Entry 4BY6 (X-ray diffraction, 2.80 A resolution); this record covers chains D and E of the 3 polymer chains in the assembly.

Chain D:
Molecule: General negative regulator of transcription subunit 1
Source organism: Saccharomyces cerevisiae
UniProt: N1P976 (N1P976_YEASX); residues 1541-2093 here correspond to UniProt positions 1542-2094 (UniProt number = residue number + 1)
Sequence (553 residues; each row starts with the number of its first residue):
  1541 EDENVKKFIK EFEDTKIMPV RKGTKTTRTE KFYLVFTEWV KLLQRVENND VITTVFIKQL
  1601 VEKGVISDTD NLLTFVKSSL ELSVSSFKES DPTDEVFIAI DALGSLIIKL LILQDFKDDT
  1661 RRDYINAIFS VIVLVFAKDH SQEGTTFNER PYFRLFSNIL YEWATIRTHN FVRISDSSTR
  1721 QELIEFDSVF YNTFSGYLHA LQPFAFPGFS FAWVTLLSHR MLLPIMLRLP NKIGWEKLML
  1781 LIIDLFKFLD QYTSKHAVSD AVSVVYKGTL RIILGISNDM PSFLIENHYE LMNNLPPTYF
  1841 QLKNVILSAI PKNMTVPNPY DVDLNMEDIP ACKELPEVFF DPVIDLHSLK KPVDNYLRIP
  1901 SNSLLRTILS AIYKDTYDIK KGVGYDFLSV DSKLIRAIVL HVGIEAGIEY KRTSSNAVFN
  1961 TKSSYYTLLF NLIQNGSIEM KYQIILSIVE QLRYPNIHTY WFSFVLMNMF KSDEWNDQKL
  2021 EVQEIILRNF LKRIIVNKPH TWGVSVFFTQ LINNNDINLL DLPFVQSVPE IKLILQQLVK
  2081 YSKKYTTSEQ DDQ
Disordered / not traced: 1541-1566, 1658-1659, 1799, 1954-1955, 2056-2058, 2079-2093
Bound ions: Ca2+: Asp-1915, Asp-1918, Asp-1931
What the authors report for this chain:
  - mutagenesis - R1811E, L1814E: unchanged growth
  - mutagenesis - F1751E, F1788E, R1811E/L1814E: decreased growth
  - mutagenesis - F1751E, R1811E/L1814E: unchanged binding to Pop2
  - mutagenesis - R1811E/L1814E: abolished binding to General negative regulator of transcription subunit 2 (chain E)

Chain E:
Molecule: General negative regulator of transcription subunit 2
Source organism: Saccharomyces cerevisiae
UniProt: P06100 (NOT2_YEAST); residue numbers follow UniProt; this construct covers 1-191
Sequence (191 residues; numbered 1 to 191; the number before each row is that of its first residue):
     1 MEKFGLKALV PLLKLEDKEL SSTYDHSMTL GADLSSMLYS LGIPRDSQDH RVLDTFQSPW
    61 AETSRSEVEP RFFTPESFTN IPGVLQSTVT PPCFNSIQND QQRVALFQDE TLFFLFYKHP
   121 GTVIQELTYL ELRKRNWRYH KTLKAWLTKD PMMEPIVSAD GLSERGSYVF FDPQRWEKCQ
   181 RDFLLFYNAI M
Disordered / not traced: 1-3, 14-29, 44-47
What the authors report for this chain:
  - mutagenesis - L34E/M37E, F114E/L115E: decreased growth
  - mutagenesis - L34E/M37E, F114E/L115E: decreased expression

How chain D and chain E interact:
Contacting residue pairs (72; chain D residue first):
  Ala-1704(D) / Arg-71(E)
  Arg-1707(D) / Arg-71(E)
  Thr-1708(D) / Phe-73(E)
  His-1709(D) / Phe-73(E)
  Arg-1713(D) / Thr-74(E)
  Phe-1751(D) / Trp-60(E)  hydrophobic
  Thr-1755(D) / Pro-59(E)
  Thr-1755(D) / Trp-60(E)
  Ser-1758(D) / Phe-56(E)
  Ser-1758(D) / Pro-59(E)
  Arg-1760(D) / Leu-53(E)
  Arg-1760(D) / Asp-54(E)
  Arg-1760(D) / Val-68(E)
  Arg-1760(D) / Glu-69(E)  hydrogen bond (side chain-backbone)
  Met-1761(D) / Glu-69(E)
  Met-1761(D) / Pro-70(E)
  Leu-1763(D) / Leu-53(E)  hydrophobic
  Pro-1764(D) / Leu-53(E)
  Pro-1764(D) / Asp-54(E)
  Ile-1765(D) / Arg-71(E)
  Leu-1767(D) / Leu-53(E)  hydrophobic
  Arg-1768(D) / Arg-51(E)
  Arg-1768(D) / Asp-54(E)  salt bridge
  Val-1804(D) / Trp-60(E)  hydrogen bond (backbone-side chain)
  Gly-1808(D) / Pro-59(E)
  Gly-1808(D) / Trp-60(E)
  Leu-1810(D) / Met-37(E)  hydrophobic
  Arg-1811(D) / Met-37(E)
  Arg-1811(D) / Ser-40(E)  hydrogen bond
  Arg-1811(D) / Leu-41(E)
  Arg-1811(D) / Ser-58(E)  hydrogen bond (side chain-backbone)
  Arg-1811(D) / Pro-59(E)  hydrogen bond (side chain-backbone)
  Arg-1811(D) / Ser-64(E)
  Leu-1814(D) / Leu-34(E)  hydrophobic
  Leu-1814(D) / Met-37(E)  hydrophobic
  Gly-1815(D) / Leu-41(E)
  Gly-1815(D) / Leu-53(E)
  Ile-1816(D) / Leu-53(E)
  Asn-1818(D) / Ile-43(E)
  Asn-1818(D) / His-50(E)  hydrogen bond (side chain-backbone)
  Asn-1818(D) / Val-52(E)
  Asp-1819(D) / His-50(E)
  Asp-1819(D) / Arg-51(E)
  Asp-1819(D) / Val-52(E)  hydrogen bond (side chain-backbone)
  Asp-1819(D) / Leu-53(E)  hydrogen bond (side chain-backbone)
  Phe-1840(D) / Leu-30(E)
  Gln-1841(D) / Gly-31(E)
  Gln-1841(D) / Ala-32(E)  hydrogen bond (side chain-backbone)
  Gln-1841(D) / Leu-34(E)
  Lys-1852(D) / Asp-49(E)  salt bridge
  Ile-1978(D) / Phe-4(E)  hydrophobic
  Ile-1978(D) / Lys-7(E)
  Glu-1979(D) / Lys-7(E)
  Tyr-1982(D) / Lys-7(E)
  Glu-2021(D) / Phe-4(E)
  Glu-2024(D) / Phe-4(E)
  Glu-2024(D) / Ala-8(E)
  Glu-2024(D) / Leu-9(E)
  Ile-2025(D) / Phe-4(E)  hydrophobic
  Ile-2025(D) / Lys-7(E)
  Arg-2028(D) / Leu-6(E)  hydrogen bond (side chain-backbone)
  Arg-2028(D) / Ala-8(E)
  Ile-2035(D) / Leu-13(E)  hydrophobic
  Val-2036(D) / Leu-30(E)
  Val-2036(D) / Gly-31(E)
  Asn-2037(D) / Gly-31(E)
  Asn-2037(D) / Ala-32(E)
  Asn-2037(D) / Asp-33(E)
  Pro-2039(D) / Leu-34(E)
  Phe-2064(D) / Leu-9(E)
  Ile-2071(D) / Leu-9(E)
  Ile-2071(D) / Pro-11(E)
Also at the interface, not in a pair above, chain D (52 interface residues in all): Tyr-1701, Val-1712, Val-1754, Val-1805, Lys-1807, Ile-1812, Thr-1838, Val-1845, Leu-2031, Lys-2038, Val-2065, Val-2068
Also at the interface, not in a pair above, chain E (38 interface residues in all): Val-10, Leu-38, Thr-55, Ala-61, Phe-72
From the paper, about this interface:
  - hot spots on chain D (mutagenesis) - F1751E: abolished binding to General negative regulator of transcription subunit 2 (chain E)

In short:
52 residues of chain D and 38 residues of chain E are in contact; the contacts include 10 hydrogen bonds and 2
salt bridges. Polar contacts include Arg-1768(D)/Asp-54(E), Lys-1852(D)/Asp-49(E) and Arg-1760(D)/Glu-69(E).
From the paper: F1751E, F1788E and R1811E/L1814E of chain D reduce growth; R1811E/L1814E and F1751E of chain D
abolish binding to General negative regulator of transcription subunit 2 (chain E); 7 substitutions were
tested in all.
Chain D is General negative regulator of transcription subunit 1 and chain E is General negative regulator of
transcription subunit 2, both from Saccharomyces cerevisiae; the structure, Yeast Not1-Not2-Not5 complex, was
determined by X-ray diffraction.
